Entry 4BZB (X-ray diffraction, 1.83 A resolution); this record covers chains A and D of the 4 polymer chains in the assembly.

[Chain A (and D)]
Protein: Deoxynucleoside triphosphate triphosphohydrolase SAMHD1
Source organism: Homo sapiens
Notes: EC 3.1.5.-; fragment: hd domain, residues 113-626; chain D of this document is another copy of the same molecule, construct and numbering; everything in this record applies to it too
UniProtKB: Q9Y3Z3 (SAMH1_HUMAN); numbering as in UniProt (aligned over 113-626)
Amino-acid sequence (550 residues; each row starts with the number of its first residue):
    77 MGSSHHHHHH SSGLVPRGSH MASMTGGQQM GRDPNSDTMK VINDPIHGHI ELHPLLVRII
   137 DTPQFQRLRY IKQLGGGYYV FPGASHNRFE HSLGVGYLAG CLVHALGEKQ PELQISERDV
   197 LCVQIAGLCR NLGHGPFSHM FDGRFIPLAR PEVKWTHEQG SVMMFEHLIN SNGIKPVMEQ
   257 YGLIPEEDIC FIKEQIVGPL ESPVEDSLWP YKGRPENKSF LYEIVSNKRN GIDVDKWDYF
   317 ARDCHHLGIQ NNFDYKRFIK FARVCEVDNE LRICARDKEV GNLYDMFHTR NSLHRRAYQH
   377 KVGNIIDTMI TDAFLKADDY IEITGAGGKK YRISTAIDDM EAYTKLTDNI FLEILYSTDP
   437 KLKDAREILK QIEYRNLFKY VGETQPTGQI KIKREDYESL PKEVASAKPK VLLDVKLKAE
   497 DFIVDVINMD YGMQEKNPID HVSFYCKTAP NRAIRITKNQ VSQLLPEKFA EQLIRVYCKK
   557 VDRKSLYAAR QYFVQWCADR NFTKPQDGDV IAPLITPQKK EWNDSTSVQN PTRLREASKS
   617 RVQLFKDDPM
Not modelled in the structure: 77-112, 278-283, 600-626
Construct notes: expression tag (77-112); engineered mutation R206 (His in Q9Y3Z3), N207 (Asp in Q9Y3Z3)
Ligand contacts:
  - 2'-deoxyguanosine-5'-triphosphate (DGT), molecule 1: K116, V117, I118, V133, I136, D137, Q142, R145, F165
  - 2'-deoxyguanosine-5'-triphosphate (DGT), molecule 2: V117, I118, N119, H125
  - 2'-deoxyguanosine-5'-triphosphate (DGT), molecule 3: Q149, L150, G153, R164, R206, N207, H210, H215, H233, D311, K312, Y315, D319, R366, H370, Y374, Q375, D383
  - 2'-deoxyguanosine-5'-triphosphate (DGT), molecule 4: Y155, V156, P158, H376, V378, R451, L453, K455
  - 2'-deoxyguanosine-5'-triphosphate (DGT), molecule 5: V156, F157, P158, G324, I325, R372, H376, K377, V378
  - 2'-deoxyguanosine-5'-triphosphate (DGT), molecule 6: D330, R333, F337, R352, K354, N358, K523
Curated features (UniProtKB/Swiss-Prot):
  - active site: H233
  - binding site (GTP): K116, V117, D137, Q142, R145, R451, K455, K523
  - binding site (dATP): N119, Q149, V156, R164, H210, H215, K312, Y315, D319, R333, R352, K354, N358, R366, Q375, H376, K377, K523
  - binding site (dCTP): N119, Q149, V156, R164, H210, H215, K312, Y315, D319, R333, R352, K354, R366, R372, Q375, H376, K377, K523
  - binding site (dGTP): N119, Q149, L150, V156, R164, K312, Y315, D319, R333, R352, K354, N358, R366, Y374, Q375, H376, K377, K523
  - binding site (dTTP): N119, Q149, V156, R164, H210, H215, K312, Y315, D319, R333, R352, K354, Q375, H376, K377, K523
  - binding site (Mn(2+)): H167, D311
  - modified residue: T592 (Microbial infection: Phosphothreonine)
  - cross-link (Glycyl lysine isopeptide (Lys-Gly)): K467 (interchain with G-Cter in SUMO2), K469 (interchain with G-Cter in SUMO2), K492 (interchain with G-Cter in SUMO2), K622 (interchain with G-Cter in SUMO2)
  - natural variant: D120 to H123 (deletion: In AGS5), H123 (H123P: In AGS5), R143 (R143C: In AGS5; R143H: In AGS5), R145 (R145Q: In AGS5), H167 (H167Y: In AGS5), I201 (I201N: In AGS5 and CHBL2), G209 (G209S: In AGS5), M254 (M254V: In AGS5), R290 (R290H: In AGS5), L369 (L369S: In AGS5), M385 (M385V: In AGS5), I448 (I448T: In AGS5), 1 further natural variant entry in UniProt
  - mutagenesis: D137 (D137A: Impairs homotetramerization and nearly abolishes dNTPase activity), Q142 (Q142E/A: Impairs homotetramerization and nearly abolishes dNTPase activity; when associated with K-145), R143 (R143A: Abolished ability to restrict infection by viruses), R145 (R145A: Impairs homotetramerization and nearly abolishes dNTPase activity. Abolished ability to restrict infection by viruses; R145K: Impairs homotetramerization and nearly abolishes dNTPase activity ...), Q149 (Q149A: Abolished dNTPase activity without affecting homotetramerization. Abolished dNTPase activity; when associated with A-319), R164 (R164A: Abolished ability to restrict infection by viruses), H167 (H167A: Abolished ability to restrict infection by viruses), H210 (H210A: Abolished dNTPase activity without affecting homotetramerization), H215 (H215A: Abolished dNTPase activity without affecting homotetramerization), R226 (R226G: Loss of function in defense response to virus), H233 (H233A: Abolished dNTPase activity without affecting homotetramerization. Abolished ability to restrict infection by viruses), D311 (D311A: Loss of function in defense response to virus. Loss of dNTPase activity. Does not affect oligomerization), 27 further mutagenesis entries in UniProt
Reported in the primary citation:
  - binding site for 2'-deoxyguanosine-5'-triphosphate: K116, N119, D137, Q142, R145, V156, K312, Y315, D330, R333, R352, K354, N358, R366, H370, Y374, H376, K377, R451, K455, K523
  - conformationally variable residues (order/disorder transition): K312, D506 to I515, R531 to E547, G584 to N599
  - self-association interface (contacts with another copy of this molecule): I325 to R333, R352 to A373, D506 to I515, R531 to E547
  - post-translational modification sites: T592 (citing earlier work)
  - mutagenesis - D330A/N358A, R333A, R352A/H376A/K377A: decreased catalytic activity on dGTP
  - mutagenesis - D137A: abolished catalytic activity on dGTP (citing earlier work)
  - mutagenesis - D361R/H364K, K534E/V537D/L540D: decreased catalytic activity
  - mutagenesis - H206R/D207N, K312A/Y315A/R366A, H370A/Y374G: abolished catalytic activity
  - specificity-determining residues: L150, Y374
  - disease-associated variants - R143C, R143H, G209S: decreased catalytic activity (citing earlier work)
  - catalytic residues: H210, D218, H233 (proposed by the authors, not directly observed)

[How chain A and chain D interact]
Pairs across the interface (66; chain A residue first):
  I118(A) with P158(D), hydrophobic
  N119(A) with P158(D); L323(D), hydrogen bond (side chain-backbone); G324(D), hydrogen bond (side chain-backbone)
  P121(A) with G159(D); H321(D); H322(D); G324(D)
  D137(A) with E449(D); Y450(D); R451(D)
  T138(A) with E449(D)
  P139(A) with E449(D); Y450(D)
  Q142(A) with E449(D)
  R145(A) with Y154(D), hydrogen bond (side chain-backbone); Y155(D)
  Y146(A) with Y155(D), hydrogen bond; F427(D); L428(D), hydrophobic
  Y154(A) with R145(D), hydrogen bond (backbone-side chain); N163(D), hydrogen bond; E166(D), hydrogen bond
  Y155(A) with R145(D); Y146(D), hydrogen bond
  P158(A) with I118(D), hydrophobic; N119(D); E166(D); L169(D), hydrophobic
  G159(A) with P121(D)
  S161(A) with S161(D), hydrogen bond; H162(D); E166(D)
  H162(A) with S161(D)
  N163(A) with Y154(D), hydrogen bond
  E166(A) with Y154(D), hydrogen bond; P158(D); S161(D)
  N248(A) with Y450(D)
  H321(A) with P121(D); H321(D), hydrogen bond (backbone-side chain)
  H322(A) with P121(D); H322(D), hydrogen bond
  L323(A) with N119(D), hydrogen bond (backbone-side chain)
  G324(A) with N119(D), hydrogen bond (backbone-side chain); P121(D)
  T400(A) with T434(D)
  K421(A) with Y432(D), hydrogen bond (side chain-backbone)
  T423(A) with Y432(D), hydrogen bond
  N425(A) with N425(D), hydrogen bond; L428(D)
  F427(A) with Y146(D)
  L428(A) with Y146(D), hydrophobic; N425(D)
  Y432(A) with K421(D), hydrogen bond (backbone-side chain); T423(D), hydrogen bond; N425(D)
  T434(A) with T400(D)
  E449(A) with D137(D); T138(D); P139(D); Q142(D)
  Y450(A) with D137(D); P139(D); N248(D)
  R451(A) with D137(D)
Other interface residues (no listed pair), chain A (39 interface residues in all): K148, F157, F165, L169, I325, T420
Other interface residues (no listed pair), chain D (38 interface residues in all): K148, F157, F165, T420

[Summary]
39 residues of chain A and 38 residues of chain D are in contact; the contacts include 20 hydrogen bonds.
Polar pairs include N119(A)-L323(D), N119(A)-G324(D) and R145(A)-Y154(D). From the paper: catalytic residues
H210(A), D218(A) and H233(A); D361R/H364K, K534E/V537D/L540D and R143C of chain A, among others, reduce
catalytic activity; 12 substitutions were tested in all.
Both chains are Deoxynucleoside triphosphate triphosphohydrolase SAMHD1 (Homo sapiens). Entry 4BZB (Crystal
structure of the tetrameric dGTP-bound SAMHD1 mutant catalytic core) was determined by X-ray diffraction,
deposited together with 4BZC.
